7XX6 - chains C and J of the 21 polymer chains in the assembly; structure by X-ray diffraction, 3.39 A resolution.

# Chain C
Name: Histone H2A type 1-B/E
From: Homo sapiens
UniProt: P04908 (H2A1B_HUMAN); residues 0-129 here correspond to UniProt positions 1-130 (UniProt number = residue number + 1)
Amino-acid sequence (132 residues; numbered -2 to 129; the number before each row is that of its first residue; numbers below 1 keep their minus sign (Gly-2 is residue -2)):
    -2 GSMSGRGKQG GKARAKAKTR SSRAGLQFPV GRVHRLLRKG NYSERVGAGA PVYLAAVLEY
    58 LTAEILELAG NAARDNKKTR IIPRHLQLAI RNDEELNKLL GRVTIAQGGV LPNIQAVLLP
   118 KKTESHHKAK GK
Not modelled in the structure: -2 to 13, 121-129
Differences from the reference sequence: expression tag (-2 to -1)
Swiss-Prot annotation at these positions:
  - modified residue: Ser1 (N-acetylserine), Arg3 (Citrulline), Lys5 (N6-(2-hydroxyisobutyryl)lysine), Lys9 (N6-(2-hydroxyisobutyryl)lysine), Lys13 (N6-(beta-hydroxybutyryl)lysine), Lys36 (N6-(2-hydroxyisobutyryl)lysine), Lys74 (N6-(2-hydroxyisobutyryl)lysine), Lys75 (N6-(2-hydroxyisobutyryl)lysine), Lys95 (N6-(2-hydroxyisobutyryl)lysine), Gln104 (N5-methylglutamine), Lys118 (N6-(2-hydroxyisobutyryl)lysine), Lys119 (N6-crotonyllysine), Thr120 (Phosphothreonine), Lys125 (N6-crotonyllysine)
  - cross-link (Glycyl lysine isopeptide (Lys-Gly)): Lys13 (interchain with G-Cter in ubiquitin), Lys15 (interchain with G-Cter in ubiquitin), Lys119 (interchain with G-Cter in ubiquitin)
Metal / ion sites: Ca2+: Glu64 (shared with 1 residue of chain D; 1 residue of chain G)

# Chain J
Molecule: 169-nt DNA strand
From: synthetic construct
Sequence (169 nucleotides; row label = number of the first residue in the row; numbers below 1 keep their minus sign (DG-82 is residue -82)):
   -82 GCTTTTTTTT TTCACAATCC CGGTGCCGAG GCCGCTCAAT TGGTCGTAGA CAGCTCTAGC
   -22 ACCGCTTAAA CGCACGTACG GATTCCGTAC GTGCGTTTAA GCGGTGCTAG AGCTGTCTAC
    38 GACCAATTGA GCGGCCTCGG CACCGGGATT GTGAAAAAAA AAAGCTGCA
Metal / ion sites: Ca2+ site 1: DG-52 (shared with 1 residue of chain I); Ca2+ site 2 near DG29 (its only coordinating residue here); Ca2+ site 3: DG51 (shared with 1 residue of chain I)

# Chain C / chain J interface
Pairs across the interface - 16 pairs, chain C then chain J:
  Lys15(C) with DA47(J), salt bridge to the phosphate
  Thr16(C) with DA47(J), sugar contact
  Arg29(C) with DG48(J), hydrogen bond to the phosphate; DC49(J), salt bridge to the phosphate
  Arg42(C) with DG38(J), hydrogen bond to the sugar; DA39(J), phosphate contact
  Val43(C) with DG38(J), sugar contact; DA39(J), hydrogen bond to the phosphate
  Gly44(C) with DG38(J), phosphate contact
  Ala45(C) with DG38(J), phosphate contact
  Lys75(C) with DC58(J), phosphate contact; DA59(J), salt bridge to the phosphate
  Thr76(C) with DG57(J), phosphate contact; DC58(J), hydrogen bond to the phosphate
  Arg77(C) with DG57(J), hydrogen bond to the sugar; DC58(J), hydrogen bond to the phosphate
Interface residues without a listed pair, chain C (13 interface residues in all): His31, Glu41, Lys74

# Summary
The interface between chain C and chain J involves 13 residues on one side and 8 on the other, with 6 hydrogen
bonds and 3 salt bridges. Polar contacts include Arg42(C)-DG38(J), Arg77(C)-DG57(J) and Arg29(C)-DG48(J).
Here chain C is Histone H2A type 1-B/E (Homo sapiens) and chain J is a 169-nt DNA strand (synthetic
construct). Entry 7XX6 (Crystal Structure of Nucleosome-H1.0 Linker Histone Assembly (sticky-169a DNA
fragment)) was determined by X-ray diffraction.
